Entry 8QV6 (electron microscopy, 3.68 A resolution); this record covers chains A and B.

== Chain A ==
Molecule: Sphingosine-1-phosphate transporter SPNS2
From: Homo sapiens
UniProt: Q8IVW8 (SPNS2_HUMAN); residue numbers follow UniProt; this construct covers 1-549
Amino-acid sequence (556 residues; row label = number of the first residue in the row):
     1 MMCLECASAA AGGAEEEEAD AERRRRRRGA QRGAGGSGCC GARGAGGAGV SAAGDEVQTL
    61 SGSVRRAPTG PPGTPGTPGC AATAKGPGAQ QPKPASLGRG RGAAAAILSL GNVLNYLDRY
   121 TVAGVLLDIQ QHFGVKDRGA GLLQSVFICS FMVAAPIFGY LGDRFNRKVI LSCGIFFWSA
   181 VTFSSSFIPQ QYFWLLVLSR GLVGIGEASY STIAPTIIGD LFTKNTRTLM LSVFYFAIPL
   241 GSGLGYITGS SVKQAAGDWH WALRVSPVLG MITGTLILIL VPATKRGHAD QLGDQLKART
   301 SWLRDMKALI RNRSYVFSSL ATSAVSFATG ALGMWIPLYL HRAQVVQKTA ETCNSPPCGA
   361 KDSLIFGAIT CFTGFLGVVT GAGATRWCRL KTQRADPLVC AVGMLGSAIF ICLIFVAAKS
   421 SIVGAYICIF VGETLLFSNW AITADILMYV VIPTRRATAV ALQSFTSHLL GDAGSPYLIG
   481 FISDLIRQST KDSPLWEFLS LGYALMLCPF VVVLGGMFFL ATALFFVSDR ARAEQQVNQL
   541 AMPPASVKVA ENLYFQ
Unresolved in the structure: 1-99, 288-296, 352-358, 540-556
Sequence notes: expression tag (550-556)
Reported in the primary citation:
  - contacts within the chain: D118-R200 (backbone contact), R119-R200 (backbone contact), Y246-G333 (hydrogen bond), T373-E433 (hydrogen bond)
  - binding site for dodecyl-beta-D-maltoside: R119, T329, L332, G333, I336, T370, I411, I429, E433, L436, F437, W440
  - mutagenesis - Y116F, R200S, G333F, G333L: decreased localization
  - mutagenesis - R200S, T322V: increased localization
  - binding site for dodecyl-beta-D-maltoside: Y116, I238 (from molecular simulation)
  - conformationally variable residues (side-chain flip): D163, E433
  - disease-associated variants - S319DEL: abolished localization
  - disease-associated variants - D163N: unchanged localization

== Chain B ==
Molecule: Nanobody D12
From: Vicugna pacos
Notes: antibody fragment or engineered binder
Amino-acid sequence (143 residues; row label = number of the first residue in the row):
     1 QVQLVESGGG LVQAGGSLRL SCAASGRLLS WYDMAWFRQA PGKEREFVAA VTSTGAGTHY
    61 VDSVKGRFTI SRVNAKNTMY LQMNSLKPED TAVYYCAAAN TRLTALSLRT TTGSWAYWGK
   121 GTPVTVSSAD YKDDDDKHHH HHH
Unresolved in the structure: 127-143
Disulfide bonds: C22-C96

== Interface between chain A and chain B ==
Residue-residue contacts - 28 pairs, chain A then chain B:
  R389(A) with W31(B), hydrogen bond (backbone-side chain)
  L390(A) with R27(B)
  T392(A) with L28(B); W31(B)
  Q393(A) with L28(B); S30(B); W31(B); S53(B), hydrogen bond
  M448(A) with L103(B)
  Y449(A) with L103(B)
  V451(A) with L103(B)
  P453(A) with L103(B)
  R456(A) with L103(B)
  R530(A) with T54(B); T101(B), hydrogen bond; L103(B)
  A531(A) with T54(B); A56(B)
  E534(A) with T52(B), hydrogen bond; S53(B), hydrogen bond (side chain-backbone); T54(B), hydrogen bond; T101(B); L103(B)
  Q535(A) with A56(B)
  V537(A) with T104(B); A105(B)
  N538(A) with T52(B); L106(B)
Also at the interface, not in a pair above, chain A (21 interface residues in all): K391, D396, V450, I452, V527, A533
Also at the interface, not in a pair above, chain B (19 interface residues in all): G55, G57, T58, H59, R102, S107

== Summary ==
The interface between chain A and chain B involves 21 residues on one side and 19 on the other; the contacts
include 6 hydrogen bonds. Among the polar pairs are R389(A)-W31(B), Q393(A)-S53(B) and R530(A)-T101(B). From
the paper: a binding site for dodecyl-beta-D-maltoside at R119(A), T329(A) and L332(A) among others; Y116F,
R200S and G333F of chain A, among others, reduce localization; 7 substitutions were tested in all.
Chain A is Sphingosine-1-phosphate transporter SPNS2 (Homo sapiens) and chain B is Nanobody D12 (Vicugna
pacos); the structure, Structure of human SPNS2 in DDM, was determined by electron microscopy (same
publication as 8QV5).
